PDB entry 6XN3 | electron microscopy, 3.00 A resolution | chains F and R of the 12 polymer chains in the assembly

[Chain F]
Protein: CRISPR-associated protein Csm3
Organism: Lactococcus lactis subsp. lactis
UniProtKB: L0CEA3 (L0CEA3_LACLL); numbering as in UniProt (aligned over 1-214)
Chain sequence (214 residues; each row starts with the number of its first residue):
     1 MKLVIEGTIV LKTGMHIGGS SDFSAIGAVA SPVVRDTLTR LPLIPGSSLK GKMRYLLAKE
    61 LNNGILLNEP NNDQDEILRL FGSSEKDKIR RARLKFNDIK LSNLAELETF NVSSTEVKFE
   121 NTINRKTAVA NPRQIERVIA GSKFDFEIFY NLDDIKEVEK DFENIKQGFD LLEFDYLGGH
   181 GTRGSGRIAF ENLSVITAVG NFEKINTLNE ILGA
Not modelled in the structure: 66-72
Sequence notes: conflict Ala30 (Asp in L0CEA3)

[Chain R]
Molecule: Crispr RNA
Organism: Lactococcus lactis subsp. lactis
Sequence (37 nucleotides; numbered 1 to 37; the number before each row is that of its first residue):
     1 ACGAGAACAU ACGUUCUUUG AACCAAGCUU CAACUCC

[How chain F and chain R interact]
Contacting residue pairs (45):
  Ile17(F) with U10(R), phosphate contact
  Gly18(F) with A9(R), sugar contact; U10(R), hydrogen bond to the phosphate
  Gly19(F) with A9(R), sugar contact
  Ser47(F) with C8(R), sugar contact; A9(R), hydrogen bond to the phosphate
  Ser48(F) with C8(R), hydrogen bond to the phosphate; A9(R), hydrogen bond to the phosphate
  Lys50(F) with A7(R), salt bridge to the phosphate
  Gly51(F) with C8(R), sugar contact
  Lys52(F) with C8(R), hydrogen bond to the base
  Arg54(F) with A6(R), hydrogen bond to the phosphate; A7(R), salt bridge to the phosphate
  Tyr55(F) with C8(R), base contact
  Phe81(F) with A6(R), phosphate contact; A7(R), phosphate contact
  Gly82(F) with A6(R), sugar contact
  Ser83(F) with G5(R), hydrogen bond to the sugar; A6(R), sugar contact
  Ser84(F) with G5(R), hydrogen bond to the base; A6(R), hydrogen bond to the base
  Ala92(F) with A6(R), phosphate contact
  Phe119(F) with U15(R), sugar contact
  Glu120(F) with U14(R), phosphate contact; U15(R), phosphate contact
  Asn121(F) with G13(R), hydrogen bond to the sugar; U14(R), sugar contact; U15(R), hydrogen bond to the base; C16(R), sugar contact
  Thr122(F) with G13(R), hydrogen bond to the phosphate; U14(R), hydrogen bond to the phosphate
  Ile123(F) with U14(R), hydrogen bond to the phosphate; C16(R), sugar contact
  Ala130(F) with C16(R), base contact
  Asn131(F) with G13(R), base contact
  Pro132(F) with U15(R), base contact
  Arg133(F) with G13(R), hydrogen bond to the sugar
  Tyr176(F) with A11(R), hydrogen bond to the phosphate
  Gly178(F) with U10(R), phosphate contact
  Gly179(F) with U10(R), hydrogen bond to the phosphate; A11(R), phosphate contact
  His180(F) with A11(R), phosphate contact
  Gly181(F) with A11(R), phosphate contact
  Thr182(F) with C12(R), hydrogen bond to the phosphate
  Arg183(F) with G13(R), hydrogen bond to the base
Interface residues without a listed pair, chain F (34 interface residues in all): His16, Arg125, Leu177

[In short]
Chain F and chain R form an interface of 34 and 12 residues respectively; the contacts include 19 hydrogen
bonds and 2 salt bridges. Polar pairs include Lys52(F)-C8(R), Ser84(F)-G5(R) and Ser84(F)-A6(R).
Chain F is CRISPR-associated protein Csm3 and chain R is Crispr RNA, both from Lactococcus lactis subsp.
lactis; the structure, Structure of the Lactococcus lactis Csm CTR_4:3 CRISPR-Cas Complex, was determined by
electron microscopy (same publication as 6XN4, 6XN5 and 6XN7).
